7L8T - chains A and C of the 8 polymer chains in the assembly; structure by electron microscopy, 3.70 A resolution.

# Chain A (and C)
Protein: BG505 SOSIP.v5.2 N241/N289 - gp120
Source organism: Human immunodeficiency virus 1
Notes: chain C of this document is another copy of the same molecule, construct and numbering; everything in this record applies to it too
Amino-acid sequence (503 residues; each row starts with the number of its first residue; note: 13 numbers in that range are skipped by the numbering (no residue carries them; nothing is unmodelled there); a row labelled like 185A-185J holds insertion residues (185A, then the next letters in order); numbers below 1 keep their minus sign (Met-1 is residue -1)):
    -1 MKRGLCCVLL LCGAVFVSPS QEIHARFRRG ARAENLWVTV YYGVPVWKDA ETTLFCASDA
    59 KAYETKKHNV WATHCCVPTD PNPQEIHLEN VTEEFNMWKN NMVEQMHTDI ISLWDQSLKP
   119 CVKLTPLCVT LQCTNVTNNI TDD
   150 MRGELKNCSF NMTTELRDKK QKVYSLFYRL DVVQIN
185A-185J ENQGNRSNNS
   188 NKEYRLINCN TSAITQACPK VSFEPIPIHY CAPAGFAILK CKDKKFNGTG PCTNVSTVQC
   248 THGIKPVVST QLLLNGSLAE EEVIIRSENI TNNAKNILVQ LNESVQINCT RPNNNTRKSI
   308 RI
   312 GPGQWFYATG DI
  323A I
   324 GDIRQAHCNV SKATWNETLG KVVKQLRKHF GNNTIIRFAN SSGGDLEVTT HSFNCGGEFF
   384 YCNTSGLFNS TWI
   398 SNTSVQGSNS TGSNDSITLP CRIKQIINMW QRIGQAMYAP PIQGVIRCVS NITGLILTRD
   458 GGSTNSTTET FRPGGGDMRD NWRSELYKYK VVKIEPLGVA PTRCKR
Disordered / not traced: -1 to 30, 185A-185J, 398-412 (chain C: -1 to 31, 185A-185J, 398-412)
Disulfide bonds: Cys54-Cys73, Cys119-Cys205, Cys126-Cys196, Cys131-Cys157, Cys218-Cys247, Cys228-Cys239, Cys296-Cys331, Cys378-Cys445, Cys385-Cys418
Covalently attached groups: N-acetylglucosamine (NAG) linked to Asn88, Asn133, Asn137, Asn156, Asn160, Asn197, Asn234, Asn241, Asn262, Asn276, Asn289, Asn295, Asn301, Asn332, Asn339, Asn355, Asn363, Asn386, Asn392, Asn448
What the authors report for this chain:
  - post-translational modification sites: Asn88, Asn241

# Interface between chain A and chain C
Pairs across the interface (18):
  Glu164(A) with Cys126(C), hydrogen bond (backbone-side chain); Cys196(C)
  Leu165(A) with Cys126(C); Thr128(C); Arg192(C); Cys196(C), hydrophobic
  Arg166(A) with Pro124(C); Cys126(C), hydrogen bond (backbone-backbone); Val127(C); Thr162(C)
  Asp167(A) with Val127(C); Thr128(C), hydrogen bond (side chain-backbone)
  Arg308(A) with Asn197(C)
  Pro313(A) with Cys196(C); Thr198(C); Ser199(C); Ala200(C), hydrogen bond (backbone-backbone)
  Gly314(A) with Thr198(C)
Other interface residues (no listed pair), chain C (13 interface residues in all): Thr123, Ile184

# Overview
Chain A and chain C form an interface of 7 and 13 residues respectively, with 4 hydrogen bonds. Among the
polar pairs are Glu164(A)-Cys126(C), Asp167(A)-Thr128(C) and Arg166(A)-Cys126(C). Covalently linked
N-acetylglucosamine: at Asn88(A), Asn133(A), Asn137(A), Asn156(A), Asn160(A) and Asn197(A) and 14 more. From
the paper: modification sites Asn88(A) and Asn241(A).
Both chains are BG505 SOSIP.v5.2 N241/N289 - gp120 (Human immunodeficiency virus 1). Entry 7L8T (BG505
SOSIP.v5.2 N241/N289 in complex with the polyclonal Fab pAbC-1 from animal Rh.33311 (Wk26 time point)) was
determined by electron microscopy, deposited together with 7L7T, 7L7U, 7L85, 7L86, 7L87, 7L88 and 15 further
entries.
